Entry 7QI1 (X-ray diffraction, 1.76 A resolution); this record covers chains E and C of the 6 polymer chains in the assembly.

Chain E:
Molecule: Cystic fibrosis transmembrane conductance regulator
Notes: EC 3.6.3.49
UniProt: P13569 (CFTR_HUMAN); residues 747-774 here = UniProt positions 747-774
Chain sequence (28 residues; numbered 747 to 774; the number before each row is that of its first residue):
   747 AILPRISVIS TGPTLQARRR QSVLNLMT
Disordered / not traced: 747-750, 756-763
Modified residues: Ser753 (phosphoserine; SEP); Ser768 (phosphoserine; SEP)
Curated features (UniProtKB/Swiss-Prot):
  - modified residue (Phosphoserine): Ser753, Ser768
  - natural variant: Val754 (V754M: In CF; uncertain significance), Arg766 (R766M: In CBAVD; uncertain significance)
What the authors report for this chain:
  - binding site for tyrosine: Pro750, Arg751, Ile752

Chain C:
Molecule: 14-3-3 protein theta
Organism: Homo sapiens
UniProt: P27348 (1433T_HUMAN); residues 3-232 here correspond to UniProt positions 1-230 (UniProt number = residue number - 2)
Chain sequence (237 residues; row label = number of the first residue in the row; numbers below 1 keep their minus sign (Gly-4 is residue -4)):
    -4 GAMGSMTMDK SELVQKAKLA EQAERYDDMA AAMKAVTEQG HELSNEERNL LSVAYKNVVG
    56 ARRSSWRVIS SIEQKTERNE KKQQMGKEYR EKIEAELQDI CNDVLELLDK YLIPNATQPE
   116 SKVFYLKMKG DYFRYLSEVA SGDNKQTTVS NSQQAYQEAF EISKKEMQPT HPIRLGLALN
   176 FSVFYYEILN SPEKACSLAK TAFDEAIAEL DTLNEESYKD STLIMQLLRD NLTLWTS
Disordered / not traced: -4 to -3, 232
Construct notes: expression tag (-4 to 2); conflict Asp4 (Glu2 in P27348), Ser6 (Thr4 in P27348), Val9 (Ile7 in P27348), 35 further conflict positions vs the reference (P27348) not listed
Residues lining bound ligands:
  - arginine / glutamine / Q95 / tyrosine, molecule 1: Phe198, Ile202, Leu205, Thr217, Met220, Gln221, Arg224
  - arginine / glutamine / Q95 / tyrosine, molecule 2: Arg224, Asp225, Thr228, Leu229
Curated features (UniProtKB/Swiss-Prot):
  - site (Interaction with phosphoserine on interacting protein): Arg58, Arg129
  - modified residue: Met3 (N-acetylmethionine), Lys5 (N6-acetyllysine), Lys51 (N6-acetyllysine), Lys70 (N6-acetyllysine), Tyr84 (3'-nitrotyrosine), Tyr106 (3'-nitrotyrosine), Lys117 (N6-acetyllysine)
  - cross-link: Lys51 (Glycyl lysine isopeptide (Lys-Gly) (interchain with G-Cter in SUMO2))
What the authors report for this chain:
  - binding site for tyrosine: Leu229
  - binding site for the ligand Q95: Arg58, Ser59, Arg62
  - binding site for arginine: Asn52

Interface between chain E and chain C:
Residue-residue contacts (28; chain E residue first):
  Arg751(E) with Asn226(C)
  Ile752(E) with Leu174(C); Val178(C); Asn226(C), hydrogen bond (backbone-side chain)
  Ser753(E) with Lys51(C), hydrogen bond (backbone-side chain); Arg58(C); Arg129(C); Tyr130(C); Leu174(C); Asn175(C)
  Val754(E) with Lys51(C); Lys122(C), hydrogen bond (backbone-side chain); Gly171(C); Leu174(C), hydrophobic; Asn175(C), hydrogen bond (backbone-side chain); Leu222(C), hydrophobic
  Ile755(E) with Ser47(C); Lys51(C); Lys122(C)
  Arg764(E) with Ser212(C)
  Arg765(E) with Ser212(C), hydrogen bond (backbone-side chain)
  Gln767(E) with Leu208(C); Tyr213(C), hydrogen bond
  Ser768(E) with Thr207(C); Asn209(C)
  Val769(E) with Thr207(C)
  Leu770(E) with Thr207(C), hydrogen bond (backbone-backbone)
  Leu772(E) with Asp206(C)
Other interface residues (no listed pair), chain C (24 interface residues in all): Phe119, Glu182, Glu211, Ile219, Leu229, Trp230

In short:
12 residues of chain E face 24 of chain C across their interface, with 7 hydrogen bonds. Among the polar pairs
are Ile752(E)-Asn226(C), Ser753(E)-Lys51(C) and Val754(E)-Lys122(C). From the paper: a binding site for
tyrosine at Pro750(E), Arg751(E) and Leu229(C) among others; a binding site for the ligand Q95 at Arg58(C),
Ser59(C) and Arg62(C).
Here chain E is Cystic fibrosis transmembrane conductance regulator and chain C is 14-3-3 protein theta (Homo
sapiens). Entry 7QI1 (Crystal structure of human 14-3-3 protein beta in complex with CFTR peptide pS753pS768
and PPI stabilizer ...) was determined by X-ray diffraction.
